PDB entry 3JBC | electron microscopy, 5.60 A resolution (low resolution: residue-level contacts below are approximate; hydrogen-bond / salt-bridge calls are withheld) | chains 2 and 3 of the 5 polymer chains in the assembly

[Chain 2]
Molecule: Capsid protein VP2
From: Human poliovirus 1 Mahoney
UniProtKB: P03300 (POLG_POL1M); residues 1-272 here correspond to UniProt positions 70-341 (UniProt number = residue number + 69)
Amino-acid sequence (272 residues; row label = number of the first residue in the row):
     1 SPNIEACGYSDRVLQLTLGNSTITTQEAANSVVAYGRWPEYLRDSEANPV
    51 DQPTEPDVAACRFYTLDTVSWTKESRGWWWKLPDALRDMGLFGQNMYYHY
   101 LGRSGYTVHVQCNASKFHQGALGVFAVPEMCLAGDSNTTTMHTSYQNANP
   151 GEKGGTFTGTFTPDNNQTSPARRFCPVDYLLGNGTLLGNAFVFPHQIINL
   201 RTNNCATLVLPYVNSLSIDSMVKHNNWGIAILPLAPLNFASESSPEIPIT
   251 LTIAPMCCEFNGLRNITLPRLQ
Unresolved in the structure: 1-5
Disulfide bonds: Cys61-Cys258

[Chain 3]
Molecule: Capsid protein VP3
From: Human poliovirus 1 Mahoney
UniProtKB: P03300 (POLG_POL1M); residues 1-237 here correspond to UniProt positions 342-578 (UniProt number = residue number + 341)
Amino-acid sequence (237 residues; each row starts with the number of its first residue):
     1 GLPVMNTPGSNQYLTADNFQSPCALPEFDVTPPIDIPGEVKNMMELAEID
    51 TMIPFDLSATKKNTMEMYRVRLSDKPHTDDPILCLSLSPASDPRLSHTML
   101 GEILNYYTHWAGSLKFTFLFCGSMMATGKLLVSYAPPGADPPKKRKEAML
   151 GTHVIWDIGLQSSCTMVVPWISNTTYRQTIDDSFTEGGYISVFYQTRIVV
   201 PLSTPREMDILGFVSACNDFSVRLLRDTTHIEQKALA
Unresolved in the structure: 236-237
Construct notes: conflict Ser123 (Phe464 in P03300)

[Chain 2 / chain 3 interface]
Contacting residue pairs (68; chain 2 residue first):
  Tyr35(2) - Gly38(3)
  Arg37(2) - Asp35(3)
  Arg37(2) - Pro37(3)
  Glu46(2) - Ile34(3)
  Glu46(2) - Asp35(3)
  Arg76(2) - Met65(3)
  Lys116(2) - Ser123(3)
  Lys116(2) - Met124(3)
  Lys116(2) - Met125(3)
  Phe117(2) - Met125(3)
  Phe117(2) - Ser203(3)
  Phe117(2) - Thr204(3)
  Phe117(2) - Pro205(3)
  His118(2) - Ser123(3)
  Gln119(2) - Cys121(3)
  Gln119(2) - Gly122(3)
  Gln119(2) - Ser123(3)
  Gln119(2) - Pro205(3)
  Gln119(2) - Glu207(3)
  Gln119(2) - Met208(3)
  Gly120(2) - Cys121(3)
  Asp178(2) - Met65(3)
  Tyr179(2) - Asn63(3)
  Tyr179(2) - Thr64(3)
  Tyr179(2) - Met65(3)
  Leu186(2) - Tyr68(3)
  Leu186(2) - His97(3)
  Leu187(2) - Met65(3)
  Leu187(2) - Tyr68(3)
  Gly188(2) - Thr51(3)
  Gly188(2) - Met52(3)
  Gly188(2) - Tyr68(3)
  Asn189(2) - Thr51(3)
  Asn189(2) - His97(3)
  Asn189(2) - Thr98(3)
  Asn189(2) - Met99(3)
  Phe191(2) - Asp50(3)
  Phe191(2) - Met52(3)
  Phe191(2) - Phe213(3)
  Val192(2) - Ile49(3)
  Asn199(2) - Leu119(3)
  Asn199(2) - Phe120(3)
  Asn199(2) - Cys121(3)
  Arg201(2) - Phe120(3)
  Arg201(2) - Gly122(3)
  Arg201(2) - Met124(3)
  Arg201(2) - Gly159(3)
  Arg201(2) - Leu160(3)
  Arg201(2) - Gln161(3)
  Arg201(2) - Ser162(3)
  Thr202(2) - Met124(3)
  Thr202(2) - Ser162(3)
  Asn214(2) - Ile36(3)
  Leu216(2) - Ile34(3)
  Ser217(2) - Ile34(3)
  Leu232(2) - Met65(3)
  Pro233(2) - Met65(3)
  Pro233(2) - Arg69(3)
  Leu234(2) - Arg69(3)
  Leu234(2) - Leu211(3)
  Ala235(2) - Arg69(3)
  Ala235(2) - Cys121(3)
  Pro236(2) - Arg69(3)
  Pro236(2) - Asp209(3)
  Phe239(2) - Pro205(3)
  Ala240(2) - Ser203(3)
  Ala240(2) - Thr204(3)
  Ala240(2) - Pro205(3)
Also at the interface, not in a pair above, chain 2 (38 interface residues in all): Arg12, Ala121, Ile197, Pro211, Tyr212, Val213, Ser215, Asn238
Also at the interface, not in a pair above, chain 3 (38 interface residues in all): Glu102, Leu202

[Overview]
Chain 2 and chain 3 each contribute 38 residues to their interface.
Chain 2 is Capsid protein VP2 and chain 3 is Capsid protein VP3, both from Human poliovirus 1 Mahoney; the
structure, Complex of Poliovirus with VHH PVSP29F, was determined by electron microscopy together with 3JBD,
3JBE, 3JBF and 3JBG from the same study.
